8XFF - chains A and B of the 5 polymer chains in the assembly; structure by electron microscopy, 3.16 A resolution.

== Chain A (and B) ==
Protein: Dsr2(h171a)
From: Bacillus sp. DSM 5850
Notes: chain B of this document is another copy of the same molecule, construct and numbering; everything in this record applies to it too
Chain sequence (1005 residues; row label = number of the first residue in the row):
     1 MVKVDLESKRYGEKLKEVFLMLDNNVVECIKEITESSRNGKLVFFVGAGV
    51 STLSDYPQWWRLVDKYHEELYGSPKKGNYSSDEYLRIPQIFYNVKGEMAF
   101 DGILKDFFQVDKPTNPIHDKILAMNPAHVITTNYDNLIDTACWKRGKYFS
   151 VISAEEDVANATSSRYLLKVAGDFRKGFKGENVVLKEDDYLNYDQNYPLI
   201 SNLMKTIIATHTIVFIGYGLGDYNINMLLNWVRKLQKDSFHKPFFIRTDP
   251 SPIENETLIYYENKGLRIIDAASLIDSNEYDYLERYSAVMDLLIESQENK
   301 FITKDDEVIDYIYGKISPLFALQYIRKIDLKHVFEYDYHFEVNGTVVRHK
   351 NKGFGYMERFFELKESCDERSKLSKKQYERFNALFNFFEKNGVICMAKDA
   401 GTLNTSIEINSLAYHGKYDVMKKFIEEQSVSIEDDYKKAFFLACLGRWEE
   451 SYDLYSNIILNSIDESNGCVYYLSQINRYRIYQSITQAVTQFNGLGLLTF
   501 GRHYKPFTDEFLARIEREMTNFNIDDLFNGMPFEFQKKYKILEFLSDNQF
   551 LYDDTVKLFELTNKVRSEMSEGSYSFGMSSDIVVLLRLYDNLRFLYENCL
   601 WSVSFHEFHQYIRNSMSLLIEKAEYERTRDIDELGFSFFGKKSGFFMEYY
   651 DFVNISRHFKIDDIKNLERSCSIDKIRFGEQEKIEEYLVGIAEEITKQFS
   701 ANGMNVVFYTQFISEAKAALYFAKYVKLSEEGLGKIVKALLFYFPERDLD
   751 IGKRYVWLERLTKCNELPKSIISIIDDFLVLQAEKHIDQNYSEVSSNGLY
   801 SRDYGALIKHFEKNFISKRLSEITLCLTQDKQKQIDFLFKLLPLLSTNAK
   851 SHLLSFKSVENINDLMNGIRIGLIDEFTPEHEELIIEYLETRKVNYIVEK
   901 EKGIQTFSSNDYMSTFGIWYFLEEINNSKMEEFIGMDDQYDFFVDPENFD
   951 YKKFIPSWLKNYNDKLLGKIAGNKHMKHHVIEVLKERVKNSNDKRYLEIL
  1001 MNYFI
Disordered / not traced: 1-22 (chain B: 1-21)
What the authors report for this chain:
  - mutagenesis - Y71A, Y71A/R86A, Y71A/Y260A, Y71A/R86A/Y260A, Y260A, H349A, Y504A/K505A, Y574A/F576A/G577A, N702A/G703A/M704A, N961A: decreased catalytic activity with SPR tail tube protein
  - conformationally variable residues (loop rearrangement): Glu633 to Ser643
  - self-association interface (contacts with another copy of this molecule); pairs are residue here / residue on that copy: Tyr71-Thr257 (hydrogen bond), Arg86-Leu220, Arg86-Tyr261, Arg86-Asn226 (hydrogen bond), Glu187-Tyr260 (hydrogen bond)
  - mutagenesis - R86A: unchanged catalytic activity with SPR tail tube protein
  - mutagenesis - N133A: abolished catalytic activity with SPR tail tube protein
  - catalytic residues: Asn133 (from molecular simulation)

== Interface between chain A and chain B ==
Pairs across the interface (97; chain A residue first):
  Trp143(A) - Leu460(B)  hydrogen bond (side chain-backbone)
  Trp143(A) - Ile463(B)  hydrophobic
  Trp143(A) - Asp464(B)
  Lys144(A) - Leu460(B)
  Gly146(A) - Tyr471(B)  hydrogen bond (backbone-side chain)
  Tyr148(A) - Ile463(B)  hydrophobic
  Tyr148(A) - Tyr471(B)  hydrophobic
  Tyr148(A) - Gly530(B)
  Tyr148(A) - Met531(B)  hydrophobic
  Glu155(A) - Gln236(B)
  Glu155(A) - Ser239(B)
  Val158(A) - Thr210(B)
  Ala159(A) - Ala209(B)
  Ala159(A) - Ser239(B)
  Ala159(A) - His241(B)
  Ala161(A) - Phe533(B)
  Thr162(A) - Pro532(B)
  Thr162(A) - Phe533(B)  hydrogen bond (backbone-backbone)
  Ser163(A) - Pro532(B)
  Ser163(A) - Phe533(B)
  Ser164(A) - Phe533(B)
  Asn196(A) - Gln236(B)
  Pro198(A) - Lys234(B)
  Pro198(A) - Leu235(B)  hydrophobic
  Leu199(A) - Ala209(B)  hydrophobic
  Leu199(A) - Trp231(B)  hydrophobic
  Asn202(A) - Asn202(B)
  Asn202(A) - Lys205(B)
  Asn202(A) - Thr206(B)  hydrogen bond (backbone-side chain)
  Asn202(A) - Trp231(B)
  Leu203(A) - Thr206(B)
  Lys205(A) - Asn202(B)
  Thr206(A) - Asn202(B)  hydrogen bond (side chain-backbone)
  Thr206(A) - Leu203(B)
  Thr206(A) - Thr206(B)  hydrogen bond
  Ala209(A) - Val158(B)
  Ala209(A) - Ala159(B)
  Ala209(A) - Leu199(B)  hydrophobic
  Trp231(A) - Leu199(B)  hydrophobic
  Lys234(A) - Pro198(B)
  Leu235(A) - Pro198(B)  hydrophobic
  Leu235(A) - Leu199(B)  hydrophobic
  Gln236(A) - Glu155(B)
  Gln236(A) - Asn196(B)  hydrogen bond (side chain-backbone)
  Ser239(A) - Leu199(B)
  His241(A) - Ala159(B)
  Ile459(A) - Trp143(B)
  Ser462(A) - Trp143(B)
  Ile463(A) - Trp143(B)  hydrophobic
  Tyr471(A) - Trp143(B)  hydrogen bond (side chain-backbone)
  Tyr471(A) - Gly146(B)
  Gln475(A) - Trp143(B)
  Gln475(A) - Gly146(B)
  Arg478(A) - Lys144(B)  hydrogen bond (side chain-backbone)
  Asn521(A) - Arg145(B)
  Phe522(A) - Arg145(B)
  Leu527(A) - Gly146(B)
  Gly530(A) - Tyr148(B)
  Gly530(A) - Ser163(B)
  Pro532(A) - Tyr148(B)  hydrophobic
  Pro532(A) - Thr162(B)
  Phe533(A) - Thr162(B)
  Glu534(A) - Thr162(B)
  Tyr552(A) - Val556(B)  hydrophobic
  Asp553(A) - Tyr552(B)
  Val556(A) - Tyr552(B)  hydrophobic
  Val556(A) - Val556(B)  hydrophobic
  Lys557(A) - Tyr552(B)  hydrogen bond
  Phe559(A) - Phe559(B)  hydrophobic
  Phe559(A) - Asn614(B)
  Arg566(A) - Asp663(B)  salt bridge
  Arg566(A) - Asn666(B)
  Met569(A) - Arg669(B)
  Met569(A) - Ser670(B)  hydrogen bond
  Ser570(A) - Arg669(B)
  Asn614(A) - Asn563(B)  hydrogen bond
  Thr628(A) - Arg987(B)  hydrogen bond (backbone-side chain)
  Thr628(A) - Asn990(B)
  Asp630(A) - Pro956(B)
  Asp630(A) - Ser957(B)
  Asp630(A) - Arg987(B)
  Asp630(A) - Tyr996(B)  hydrogen bond
  Ile631(A) - Ile955(B)  hydrophobic
  Glu633(A) - Ile955(B)
  Glu633(A) - Ser957(B)  hydrogen bond
  Leu634(A) - Phe907(B)  hydrophobic
  Asn666(A) - Met569(B)
  Lys985(A) - Met1001(B)
  Val988(A) - Met1001(B)  hydrophobic
  Asn992(A) - Thr628(B)  hydrogen bond (side chain-backbone)
  Asn992(A) - Arg629(B)
  Asn992(A) - Asp630(B)
  Met1001(A) - Lys985(B)
  Met1001(A) - Val988(B)  hydrophobic
  Met1001(A) - Leu1000(B)  hydrophobic
  Ile1005(A) - Ile981(B)  hydrophobic
  Ile1005(A) - Lys985(B)
Interface residues without a listed pair, chain A (75 interface residues in all): Asn125, Lys147, Glu156, Tyr166, Gln195, Thr210, Phe240, Leu460, Thr520, Met531, Thr555, Thr562, Gln610, Arg629, Ser637, Ile981, Leu997
Interface residues without a listed pair, chain B (74 interface residues in all): Ala123, Thr140, Cys142, Tyr166, Gln195, Asn461, Asn521, Gln549, Thr555, Leu558, Thr562, Phe954, Trp958, Lys960, Leu997, Ile1005

== In short ==
75 residues of chain A face 74 of chain B across their interface, with 16 hydrogen bonds and 1 salt bridge.
Polar contacts include Arg566(A)-Asp663(B), Trp143(A)-Leu460(B) and Gly146(A)-Tyr471(B). From the paper: the
catalytic residue Asn133(A); Y71A, Y71A/R86A and Y71A/Y260A of chain A, among others, reduce catalytic
activity with SPR tail tube protein; 12 substitutions were tested in all.
Both chains are Dsr2(h171a) (Bacillus sp. DSM 5850). Entry 8XFF (Cryo-EM structure of
defence-associatedsirtuin 2 (DSR2) H171A protein in complex with SPR phage tail tube protein) was determined
by electron microscopy (same publication as 8XEW and 8XFE).
